6KQE - chains C and F of the 9 polymer chains in the assembly; structure by X-ray diffraction, 3.30 A resolution.

== Chain C ==
Molecule: DNA-directed RNA polymerase subunit beta
Source organism: Thermus thermophilus (strain HB8 / ATCC 27634 / DSM 579)
Notes: EC 2.7.7.6
Reference sequence: Q8RQE9 (RPOB_THET8); residue numbers follow UniProt; this construct covers 1-1119
Sequence (1119 residues; row label = number of the first residue in the row):
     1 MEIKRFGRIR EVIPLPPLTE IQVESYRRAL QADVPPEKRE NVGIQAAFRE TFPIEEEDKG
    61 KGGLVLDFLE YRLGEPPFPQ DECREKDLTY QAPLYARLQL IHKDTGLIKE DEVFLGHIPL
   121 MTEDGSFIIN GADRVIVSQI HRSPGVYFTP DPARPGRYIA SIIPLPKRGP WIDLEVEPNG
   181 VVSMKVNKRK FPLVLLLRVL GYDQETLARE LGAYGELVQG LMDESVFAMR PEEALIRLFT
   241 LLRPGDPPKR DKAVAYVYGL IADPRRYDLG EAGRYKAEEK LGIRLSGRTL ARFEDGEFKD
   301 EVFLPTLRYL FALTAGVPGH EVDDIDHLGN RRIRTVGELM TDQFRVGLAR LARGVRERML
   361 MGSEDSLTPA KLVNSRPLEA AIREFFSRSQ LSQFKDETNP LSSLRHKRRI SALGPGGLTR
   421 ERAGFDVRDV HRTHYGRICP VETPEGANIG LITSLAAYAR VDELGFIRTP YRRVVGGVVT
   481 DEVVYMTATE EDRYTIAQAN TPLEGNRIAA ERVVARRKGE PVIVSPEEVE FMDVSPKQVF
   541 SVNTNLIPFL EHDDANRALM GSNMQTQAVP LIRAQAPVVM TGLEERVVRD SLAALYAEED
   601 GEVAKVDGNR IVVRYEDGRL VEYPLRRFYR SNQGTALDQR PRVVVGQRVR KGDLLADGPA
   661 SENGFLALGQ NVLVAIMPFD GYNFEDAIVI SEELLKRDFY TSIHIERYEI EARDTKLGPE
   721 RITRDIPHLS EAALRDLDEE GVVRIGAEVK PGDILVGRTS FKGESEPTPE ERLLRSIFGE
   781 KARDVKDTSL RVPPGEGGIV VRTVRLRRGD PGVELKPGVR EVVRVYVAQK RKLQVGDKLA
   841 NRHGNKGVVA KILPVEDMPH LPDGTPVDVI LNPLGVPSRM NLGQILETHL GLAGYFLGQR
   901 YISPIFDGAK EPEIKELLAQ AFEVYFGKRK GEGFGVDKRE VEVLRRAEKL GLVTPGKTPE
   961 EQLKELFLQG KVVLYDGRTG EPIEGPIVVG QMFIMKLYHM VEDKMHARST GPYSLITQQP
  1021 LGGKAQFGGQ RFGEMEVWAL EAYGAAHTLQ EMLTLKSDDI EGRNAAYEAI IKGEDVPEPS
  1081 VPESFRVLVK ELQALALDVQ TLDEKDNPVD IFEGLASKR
Disordered / not traced: 57-62, 1119

== Chain F ==
Molecule: RNA polymerase sigma factor SigA
Source organism: Thermus thermophilus (strain HB8 / ATCC 27634 / DSM 579)
Reference sequence: Q5SKW1 (Q5SKW1_THET8); residues 1-423 here = UniProt positions 1-423
Sequence (443 residues; numbered -19 to 423; the number before each row is that of its first residue; numbers below 1 keep their minus sign (Met-19 is residue -19)):
   -19 MGSSHHHHHH SSGLVPRGSH MKKSKRKNAQ AQEAQETEVL VQEEAEELPE FPEGEPDPDL
    41 EDPDLTLEDD LLDLPEEGEG LDLEEEEEDL PIPKISTSDP VRQYLHEIGQ VPLLTLEEEV
   101 ELARKVEEGM EAIKKLSEIT GLDPDLIREV VRAKILGSAR VRHIPGLKET LDPKTVEEID
   161 QKLKSLPKEH KRYLHIAREG EAARQHLIEA NLRLVVSIAK KYTGRGLSFL DLIQEGNQGL
   221 IRAVEKFEYK RRFKFSTYAT WWIRQAINRA IADQARTIRI PVHMVETINK LSRTARQLQQ
   281 ELGREPTYEE IAEAMGPGWD AKRVEETLKI AQEPVSLETP IGDEKDSFYG DFIPDEHLPS
   341 PVDAATQSLL SEELEKALSK LSEREAMVLK LRKGLIDGRE HTLEEVGAFF GVTRERIRQI
   401 ENKALRKLKY HESRTRKLRD FLD
Disordered / not traced: -19 to 77
Sequence notes: initiating methionine (-19); expression tag (-18 to 0)

== Interface between chain C and chain F ==
Pairs across the interface (79; chain C residue first):
  Tyr95(C) with Gly283(F)
  Phe114(C) with Gln279(F); Gln280(F); Gly283(F); Arg284(F)
  His117(C) with Gly283(F), hydrogen bond (side chain-backbone)
  Arg353(C) with Thr203(F), hydrogen bond
  Glu357(C) with Lys201(F)
  Met361(C) with Lys201(F); Arg244(F)
  Ala370(C) with Gln280(F), hydrogen bond (backbone-side chain)
  Val373(C) with Gln280(F), hydrogen bond (backbone-side chain)
  Asn374(C) with Arg276(F)
  Ser375(C) with Gln279(F), hydrogen bond
  Arg376(C) with Arg276(F); Gln279(F); Glu285(F), salt bridge
  Glu379(C) with Gln279(F); Glu285(F)
  Gln390(C) with Asp323(F)
  His728(C) with Asp423(F)
  Thr768(C) with Gln347(F), hydrogen bond
  Pro769(C) with Lys373(F); Gly374(F); Leu375(F)
  Glu770(C) with Leu350(F); Ser351(F), hydrogen bond; Leu354(F)
  Glu771(C) with Gln347(F), hydrogen bond; Leu350(F)
  Arg772(C) with Glu380(F), salt bridge
  Leu773(C) with Leu354(F), hydrophobic; Leu358(F), hydrophobic; Lys373(F)
  Leu774(C) with Leu350(F), hydrophobic; Leu418(F), hydrophobic; Phe421(F), hydrophobic
  Arg775(C) with Leu422(F)
  Ser776(C) with Lys373(F), hydrogen bond; Leu405(F)
  Ile777(C) with Leu354(F), hydrophobic; Lys409(F); Leu418(F), hydrophobic
  Phe778(C) with Glu412(F); Leu418(F); Arg419(F); Leu422(F), hydrophobic
  Arg808(C) with Glu305(F), salt bridge
  Glu814(C) with Thr287(F); Tyr288(F), hydrogen bond (side chain-backbone)
  Leu815(C) with Tyr288(F), hydrogen bond (backbone-side chain)
  Pro817(C) with Tyr288(F); Glu305(F); Lys309(F); Gln312(F)
  Gly818(C) with Glu305(F), hydrogen bond (backbone-side chain)
  Pro1012(C) with Pro334(F), hydrophobic
  Tyr1013(C) with Ile333(F); Pro334(F); Asp335(F), hydrogen bond (backbone-backbone); Pro341(F)
  Leu1015(C) with Ile333(F), hydrophobic; Asp335(F)
  Gln1018(C) with Asp335(F), hydrogen bond; Leu338(F)
  Leu1021(C) with Asp331(F); Phe332(F); Ile333(F); Pro334(F), hydrophobic
  Asn1064(C) with Pro341(F)
  Tyr1067(C) with Pro341(F); Val342(F), hydrophobic; Ala345(F), hydrophobic
  Glu1068(C) with Ser348(F), hydrogen bond
  Ile1071(C) with Ala345(F), hydrophobic; Leu349(F), hydrophobic
  Lys1072(C) with Ser348(F); Leu349(F); Glu352(F), salt bridge
Also at the interface, not in a pair above, chain C (49 interface residues in all): Pro93, Val113, Arg713, Lys816, Val819, Thr1010, Ser1014, Ile1060, Arg1063
Also at the interface, not in a pair above, chain F (55 interface residues in all): Lys200, Gln277, Pro286, Glu289, Leu308, Gly330, Pro339, Ser340, Ala344, Leu369, Leu408

== Summary ==
49 residues of chain C and 55 residues of chain F are in contact; the contacts include 15 hydrogen bonds and 4
salt bridges. Among the polar pairs are Arg376(C)-Glu285(F), Arg772(C)-Glu380(F) and Arg808(C)-Glu305(F).
Chain C is DNA-directed RNA polymerase subunit beta and chain F is RNA polymerase sigma factor SigA, both from
Thermus thermophilus (strain HB8 / ATCC 27634 / DSM 579); the structure, Thermus thermophilus initial
transcription complex comprising sigma A and 5'-OH RNA of 4 nt, was determined by X-ray diffraction together
with 6KQD, 6KQF, 6KQG, 6KQH, 6KQL, 6KQM and 6 further entries from the same study.
